PDB entry 8DS8 | X-ray diffraction, 1.84 A resolution | chains A and C

# Chain A
Molecule: Trinucleotide repeat-containing gene 18 protein
Organism: Homo sapiens
UniProtKB: O15417 (TNC18_HUMAN); residue numbers follow UniProt; this construct covers 2785-2967
Chain sequence (184 residues; each row starts with the number of its first residue):
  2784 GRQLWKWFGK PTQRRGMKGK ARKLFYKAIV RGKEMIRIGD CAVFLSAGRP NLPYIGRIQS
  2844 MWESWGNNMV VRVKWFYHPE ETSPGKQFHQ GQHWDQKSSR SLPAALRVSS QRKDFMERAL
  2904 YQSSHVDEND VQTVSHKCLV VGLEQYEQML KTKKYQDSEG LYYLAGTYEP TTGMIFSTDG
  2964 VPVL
Disordered / not traced: 2784, 2873-2888, 2967
Construct notes: expression tag (2784)
What the authors report for this chain:
  - specificity-determining residues: Leu2828 to Ala2830

# Chain C
Molecule: Histone H3.1
Organism: Homo sapiens
UniProtKB: V9H1G0 (V9H1G0_HUMAN); residues 1-23 here correspond to UniProt positions 2-24 (UniProt number = residue number + 1)
Chain sequence (23 residues; row label = number of the first residue in the row):
     1 ARTKQTARKS TGGKAPRKQL ATW
Disordered / not traced: 1-3, 12-23
Construct notes: conflict Trp23 (Lys24 in V9H1G0)
Modified residues: Lys9 (N-trimethyllysine; M3L)
What the authors report for this chain:
  - mutagenesis - T6A: abolished binding to Trinucleotide repeat-containing gene 18 protein (chain A)
  - specificity-determining residues: Thr6

# Interface between chain A and chain C
Residue-residue contacts (23; chain A residue first):
  Phe2827(A) with Ala7(C), hydrophobic
  Leu2828(A) with Gln5(C); Thr6(C); Ala7(C), hydrogen bond (backbone-backbone)
  Ser2829(A) with Thr6(C)
  Tyr2837(A) with Lys9(C)
  Trp2858(A) with Arg8(C); Lys9(C)
  Phe2859(A) with Lys9(C)
  Tyr2860(A) with Lys9(C)
  Glu2864(A) with Lys9(C)
  His2908(A) with Lys9(C); Ser10(C), hydrogen bond; Thr11(C)
  Asp2910(A) with Arg8(C); Lys9(C); Ser10(C), hydrogen bond
  Asn2912(A) with Arg8(C)
  Asp2913(A) with Lys4(C)
  Gln2915(A) with Lys4(C)
  Thr2916(A) with Lys4(C); Thr6(C); Ala7(C)
Also at the interface, not in a pair above, chain A (16 interface residues in all): Ala2830, Val2909
From the paper, about this interface:
  - hot spots on chain A (mutagenesis) - H2908A, D2910A, N2912A: abolished binding to Histone H3.1 (chain C)

# Summary
Chain A and chain C form an interface of 16 and 8 residues respectively, with 3 hydrogen bonds. Polar pairs
include His2908(A)-Ser10(C), Asp2910(A)-Ser10(C) and Leu2828(A)-Ala7(C). The paper reports that H2908A, D2910A
and N2912A of chain A abolish binding to Histone H3.1 (chain C); specificity determinants Leu2828(A) and
Thr6(C).
Here chain A is Trinucleotide repeat-containing gene 18 protein and chain C is Histone H3.1, both from Homo
sapiens. Entry 8DS8 (Crystal structure of human TNRC18 BAH domain in complex with H3K9me3 peptide) was
determined by X-ray diffraction.
